9JBH - chains A and B; structure by electron microscopy, 2.73 A resolution.

# Chain A (and B)
Molecule: Lysosomal cholesterol signaling protein
From: Homo sapiens
Notes: chain B of this document is another copy of the same molecule, construct and numbering; everything in this record applies to it too
Reference sequence: Q7Z3F1 (LYCHS_HUMAN); residue numbers follow UniProt; this construct covers 1-370
Sequence (378 residues; each row starts with the number of its first residue):
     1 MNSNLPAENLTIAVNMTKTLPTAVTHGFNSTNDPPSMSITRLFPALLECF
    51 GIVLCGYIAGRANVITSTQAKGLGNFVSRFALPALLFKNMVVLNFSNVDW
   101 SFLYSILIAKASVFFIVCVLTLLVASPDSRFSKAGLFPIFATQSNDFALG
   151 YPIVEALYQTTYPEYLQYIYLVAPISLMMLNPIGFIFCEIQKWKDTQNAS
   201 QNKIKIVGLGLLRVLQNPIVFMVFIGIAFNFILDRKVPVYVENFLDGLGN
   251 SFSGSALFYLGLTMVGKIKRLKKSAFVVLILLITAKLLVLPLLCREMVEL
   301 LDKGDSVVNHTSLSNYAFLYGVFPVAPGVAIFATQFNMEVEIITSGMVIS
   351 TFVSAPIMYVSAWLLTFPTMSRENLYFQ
Disordered / not traced: 1-34, 369-378
Sequence notes: expression tag (371-378)
Small-molecule neighbours:
  - 1,2-Distearoyl-sn-glycerophosphoethanolamine (3PE), molecule 1: Leu46, Leu47, Phe50, Gly51, Val53, Leu54, Tyr57, Ile58, Arg61, Ala62, Met264, Phe352
  - 1,2-Distearoyl-sn-glycerophosphoethanolamine (3PE), molecule 2: Phe95, Ser96, Val98, Asp99, Trp100, Ser101, Leu103, Tyr104, Leu107, Ile175, Met178, Met179, Ile227, Phe231
  - 1,2-Distearoyl-sn-glycerophosphoethanolamine (3PE), molecule 3: Ile116, Leu120, Thr121, Leu123, Val124, Ala125, Lys133, Phe137, Val277, Val278, Leu281, Ala285, Val289
From the paper describing this entry:
  - mutagenesis - F50A, Y57A, F352A: decreased binding to cholesterol

# How chain A and chain B interact
Contacting residue pairs (57):
  Phe43(A) - Tyr240(B)  hydrophobic
  Pro44(A) - Val239(B)
  Pro44(A) - Asn243(B)
  Leu47(A) - Tyr240(B)
  Glu48(A) - Asn243(B)
  Glu48(A) - Phe244(B)
  Gly51(A) - Phe244(B)
  Ile52(A) - Phe244(B)  hydrophobic
  Ile52(A) - Gly247(B)
  Ile52(A) - Leu248(B)
  Cys55(A) - Phe244(B)  hydrophobic
  Ala59(A) - Phe80(B)  hydrophobic
  Val64(A) - Asn75(B)  hydrogen bond (backbone-side chain)
  Ile65(A) - Gly72(B)
  Ile65(A) - Asn75(B)
  Thr68(A) - Thr68(B)
  Thr68(A) - Gln69(B)
  Gln69(A) - Thr68(B)
  Gln69(A) - Gln69(B)
  Gln69(A) - Lys71(B)
  Gln69(A) - Gly72(B)
  Gln69(A) - Asn75(B)  hydrogen bond
  Lys71(A) - Gln69(B)
  Gly72(A) - Ile65(B)
  Gly72(A) - Gln69(B)
  Leu73(A) - Leu73(B)  hydrophobic
  Asn75(A) - Val64(B)  hydrogen bond (side chain-backbone)
  Asn75(A) - Ile65(B)
  Asn75(A) - Gln69(B)  hydrogen bond
  Phe76(A) - Ile65(B)
  Phe76(A) - Ser255(B)
  Phe76(A) - Phe258(B)  hydrophobic
  Phe80(A) - Ala59(B)  hydrophobic
  Phe80(A) - Phe258(B)  hydrophobic
  Val239(A) - Pro44(B)
  Tyr240(A) - Phe43(B)  hydrophobic
  Tyr240(A) - Leu47(B)
  Asn243(A) - Pro44(B)
  Asn243(A) - Glu48(B)
  Phe244(A) - Glu48(B)
  Phe244(A) - Gly51(B)
  Phe244(A) - Ile52(B)  hydrophobic
  Phe244(A) - Cys55(B)  hydrophobic
  Gly247(A) - Ile52(B)
  Gly247(A) - Gly254(B)
  Leu248(A) - Ile52(B)
  Asn250(A) - Asn250(B)
  Ser251(A) - Ser251(B)  hydrogen bond (backbone-side chain)
  Ser251(A) - Gly254(B)
  Ser251(A) - Ser255(B)
  Gly254(A) - Gly247(B)
  Gly254(A) - Ser251(B)  hydrogen bond (backbone-side chain)
  Ser255(A) - Phe76(B)
  Ser255(A) - Ser251(B)
  Ser255(A) - Ser255(B)
  Phe258(A) - Phe76(B)  hydrophobic
  Phe258(A) - Phe80(B)  hydrophobic
Interface residues without a listed pair, chain A (31 interface residues in all): Ala45, Arg79
Interface residues without a listed pair, chain B (30 interface residues in all): Arg79

# Summary
31 residues of chain A and 30 residues of chain B are in contact, with 6 hydrogen bonds. Polar pairs include
Val64(A)-Asn75(B), Gln69(A)-Asn75(B) and Ser251(A)-Ser251(B). Bound to chain A: 3 copies of
1,2-Distearoyl-sn-glycerophosphoethanolamine. From the paper: F50A, Y57A and F352A of chain A reduce binding
to cholesterol.
Chain A and chain B are both Lysosomal cholesterol signaling protein (Homo sapiens); the structure, Cryo-EM
structure of the human LYCHOS PLD homodimer, was determined by electron microscopy together with 9JBE, 9JBF,
9JBG, 9JBI and 9JBJ from the same study.
